8FO9 - chains A and F of the 6 polymer chains in the assembly; structure by electron microscopy, 3.48 A resolution.

# Chain A (and F)
Name: Leucine-rich repeat serine/threonine-protein kinase 2
From: Homo sapiens
Notes: EC 2.7.11.1, 3.6.5.-; chain F of this document is another copy of the same molecule, construct and numbering; everything in this record applies to it too
UniProtKB: Q5S007 (LRRK2_HUMAN); numbering as in UniProt (aligned over 1-2527)
Sequence (2527 residues; numbered 1 to 2527; the number before each row is that of its first residue):
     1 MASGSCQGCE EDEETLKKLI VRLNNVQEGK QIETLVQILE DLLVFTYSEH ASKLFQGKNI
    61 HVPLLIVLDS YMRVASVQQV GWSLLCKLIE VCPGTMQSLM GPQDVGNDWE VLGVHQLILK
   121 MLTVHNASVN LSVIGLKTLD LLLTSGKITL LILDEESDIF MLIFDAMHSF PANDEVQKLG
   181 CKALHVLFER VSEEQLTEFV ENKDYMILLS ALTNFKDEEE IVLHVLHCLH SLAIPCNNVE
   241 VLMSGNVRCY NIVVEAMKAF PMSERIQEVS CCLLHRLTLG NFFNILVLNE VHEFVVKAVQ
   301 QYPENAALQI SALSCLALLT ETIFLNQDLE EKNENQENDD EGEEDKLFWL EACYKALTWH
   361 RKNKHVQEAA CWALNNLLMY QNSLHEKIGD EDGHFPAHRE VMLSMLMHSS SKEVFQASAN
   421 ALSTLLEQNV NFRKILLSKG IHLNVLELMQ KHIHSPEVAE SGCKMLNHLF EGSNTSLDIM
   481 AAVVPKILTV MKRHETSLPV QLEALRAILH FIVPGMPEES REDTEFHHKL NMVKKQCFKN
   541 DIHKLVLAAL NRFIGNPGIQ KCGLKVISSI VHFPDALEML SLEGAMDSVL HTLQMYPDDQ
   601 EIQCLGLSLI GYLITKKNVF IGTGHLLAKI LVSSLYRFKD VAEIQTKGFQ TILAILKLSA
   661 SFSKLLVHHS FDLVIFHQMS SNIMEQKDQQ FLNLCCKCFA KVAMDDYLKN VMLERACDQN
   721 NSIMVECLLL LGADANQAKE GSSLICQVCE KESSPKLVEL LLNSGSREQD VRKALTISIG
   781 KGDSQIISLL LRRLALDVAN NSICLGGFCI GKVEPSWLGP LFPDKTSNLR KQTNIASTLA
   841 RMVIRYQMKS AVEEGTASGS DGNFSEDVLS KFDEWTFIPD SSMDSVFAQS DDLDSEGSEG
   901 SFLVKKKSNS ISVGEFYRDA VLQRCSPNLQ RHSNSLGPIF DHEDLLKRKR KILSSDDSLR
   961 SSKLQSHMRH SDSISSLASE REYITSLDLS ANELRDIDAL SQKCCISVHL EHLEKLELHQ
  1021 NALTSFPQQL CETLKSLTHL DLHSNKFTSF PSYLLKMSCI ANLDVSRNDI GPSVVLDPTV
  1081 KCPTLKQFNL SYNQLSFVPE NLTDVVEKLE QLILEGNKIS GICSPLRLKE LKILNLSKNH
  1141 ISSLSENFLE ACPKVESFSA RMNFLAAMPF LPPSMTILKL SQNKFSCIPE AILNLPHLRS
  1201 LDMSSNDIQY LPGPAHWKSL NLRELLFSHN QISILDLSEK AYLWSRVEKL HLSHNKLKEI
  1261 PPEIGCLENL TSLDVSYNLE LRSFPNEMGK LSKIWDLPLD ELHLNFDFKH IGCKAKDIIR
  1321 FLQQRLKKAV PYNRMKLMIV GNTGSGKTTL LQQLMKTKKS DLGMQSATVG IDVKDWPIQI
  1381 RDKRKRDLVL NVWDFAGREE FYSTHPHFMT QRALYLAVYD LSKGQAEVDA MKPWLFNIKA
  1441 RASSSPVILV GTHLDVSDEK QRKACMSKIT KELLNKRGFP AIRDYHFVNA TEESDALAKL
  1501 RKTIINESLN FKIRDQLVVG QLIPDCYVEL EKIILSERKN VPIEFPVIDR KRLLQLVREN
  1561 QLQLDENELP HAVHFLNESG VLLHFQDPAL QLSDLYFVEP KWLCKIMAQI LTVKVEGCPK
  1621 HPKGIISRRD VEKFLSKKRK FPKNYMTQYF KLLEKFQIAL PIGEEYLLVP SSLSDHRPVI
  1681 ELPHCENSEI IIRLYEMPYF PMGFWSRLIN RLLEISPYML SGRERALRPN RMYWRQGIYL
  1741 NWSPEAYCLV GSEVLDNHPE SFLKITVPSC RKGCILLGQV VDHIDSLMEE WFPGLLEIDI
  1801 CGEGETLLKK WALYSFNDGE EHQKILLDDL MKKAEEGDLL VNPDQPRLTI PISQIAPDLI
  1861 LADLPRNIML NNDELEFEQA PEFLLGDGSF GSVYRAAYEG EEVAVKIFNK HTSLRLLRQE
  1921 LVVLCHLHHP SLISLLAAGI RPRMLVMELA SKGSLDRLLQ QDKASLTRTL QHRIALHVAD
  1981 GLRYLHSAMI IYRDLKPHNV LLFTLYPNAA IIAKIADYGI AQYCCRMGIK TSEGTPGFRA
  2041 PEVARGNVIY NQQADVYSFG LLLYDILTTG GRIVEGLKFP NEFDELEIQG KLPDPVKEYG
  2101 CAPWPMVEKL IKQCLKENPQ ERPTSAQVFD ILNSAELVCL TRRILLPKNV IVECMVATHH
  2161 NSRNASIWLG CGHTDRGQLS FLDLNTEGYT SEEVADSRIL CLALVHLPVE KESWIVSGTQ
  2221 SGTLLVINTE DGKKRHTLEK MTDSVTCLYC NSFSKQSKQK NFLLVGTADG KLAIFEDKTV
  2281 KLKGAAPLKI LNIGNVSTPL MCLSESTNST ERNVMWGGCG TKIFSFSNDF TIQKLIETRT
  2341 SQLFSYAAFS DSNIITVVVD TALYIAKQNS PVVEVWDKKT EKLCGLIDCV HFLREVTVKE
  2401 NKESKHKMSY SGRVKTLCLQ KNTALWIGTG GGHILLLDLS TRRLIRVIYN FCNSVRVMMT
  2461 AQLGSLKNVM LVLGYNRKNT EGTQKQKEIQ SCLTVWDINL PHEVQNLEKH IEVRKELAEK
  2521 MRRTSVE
Not modelled in the structure: 1-1328, 1357-1363, 1653-1657, 2254-2258, 2400-2408 (chain F: 1-11, 102-112, 168-171, 326-343, 514-524, 855-980, 1458-1462, 1631-1641, 1660-1667, 1721-1725, 2028-2030, 2295-2298, 2397-2409, 2479-2486)
Differences from the reference sequence: conflict H50 (Arg in Q5S007), T1647 (Ser in Q5S007), T2397 (Met in Q5S007)
Residues lining bound ligands:
  - ATP (adenosine-5'-triphosphate): L1885, G1886, D1887, V1893, R1895, A1904, I1933, M1947, E1948, L1949, A1950, S1951, G1953, S1954, R1957, H1998, N1999, L2001, A2016, D2017
  - GDP (guanosine-5'-diphosphate): N1342, T1343, G1344, S1345, G1346, K1347, T1348, T1349, Q1365, S1366, A1367, T1368, F1395, A1396, G1397, R1398, H1453, A1490
Swiss-Prot annotation at these positions:
  - active site: D1994 (Proton acceptor)
  - binding site (GTP): G1341 to T1348, N2295 to T2298
  - binding site (ATP): L1885, D1887, G1888, G1891, V1893, A1904, K1906, M1947, E1948, A1950, S1954, R1957, H1998, L2001, A2016, D2017
  - modified residue (Phosphoserine): S910, S935, S955, S973, S1292, S1444
  - natural variant: M712 (M712V: In PARK8), R793 (R793M: In PARK8; uncertain significance), Q930 (Q930R: In PARK8; uncertain significance), R1067 (R1067Q: In PARK8), S1096 (S1096C: In PARK8; uncertain significance), I1122 (I1122V: In PARK8), S1228 (S1228T: In PARK8), K1359 (K1359I: Found in a renal cell carcinoma sample), I1371 (I1371V: In PARK8; uncertain significance), R1441 (R1441C: In PARK8; R1441G: In PARK8; R1441H: In PARK8), R1514 (R1514Q: In PARK8; uncertain significance), P1542 (P1542S: In PARK8; uncertain significance), 24 further natural variant entries in UniProt
  - mutagenesis: R399 (R399E: Reduces membrane localization and abolishes interaction with RAB29/RAB7L1. Impairs RAB29-stimulated kinase activity on RAB10, RAB29 and LRRK2), L403 (L403E: Reduces membrane localization and abolishes interaction with RAB29/RAB7L1. Impairs RAB29-stimulated kinase activity on RAB10, RAB29 and LRRK2), C727 (C727D: Decreased kinase activity. Loss of RAB29-mediated activation and autophosphorylation of S-910, S-935, S-955, S-973 and S-1292. Decreased membrane association ...), L728 (L728D: Decreased kinase activity. Loss of RAB29-mediated activation and autophosphorylation of S-910, S-935, S-955, S-973 and S-1292. Decreased membrane association ...), L729 (L729D: Decreased kinase activity. Loss of RAB29-mediated activation and autophosphorylation of S-910, S-935, S-955, S-973 and S-1292. Decreased membrane association ...), L760 (L760D: Decreased kinase activity and loss of RAB29-mediated activation), L761 (L761D: Decreased kinase activity and loss of RAB29-mediated activation), L762 (L762D: Decreased kinase activity and loss of RAB29-mediated activation), L789 (L789D: No effect on kinase activity and RAB29-mediated activation), L790 (L790D: No effect on kinase activity and RAB29-mediated activation), L791 (L791D: No effect on kinase activity and RAB29-mediated activation), T1343 (T1343G: Decreased kinase activity; when associated with Q-1398), 21 further mutagenesis entries in UniProt
Reported in the primary citation:
  - contacts within the chain: K1906-E1920 (salt bridge), L1924-Y2018, L1924-L1935, Y1992-Y2018
  - conformationally variable residues (helix shift, side-chain flip): A1426 to L1449, Y1699, Y2018, I2020
  - binding site for ATP: D2017
  - mutagenesis - P1588A, N1710A, W1791A: decreased catalytic activity on Rab29
  - mutagenesis - W1791A: abolished catalytic activity on in the absence of Rab29
  - disease-associated variants - N1437H, R1441C, R1441G, R1441H, Y1699C, S1761R, G2019S, I2020T: increased catalytic activity (citing earlier work)
  - post-translational modification sites: S1292 (citing earlier work)

# Interface between chain A and chain F
Contacting residue pairs (63):
  G1617(A) with V1754(F)
  C1618(A) with V1754(F)
  K1620(A) with E1753(F); V1754(F); L1755(F)
  P1622(A) with R1677(F); V1679(F), hydrophobic
  K1623(A) with H1676(F), hydrogen bond; V1679(F)
  I1625(A) with V1679(F), hydrophobic
  I1662(A) with E1681(F)
  H1676(A) with K1623(F); H1676(F), hydrogen bond
  R1677(A) with P1619(F), hydrogen bond (side chain-backbone); K1620(F), hydrogen bond (side chain-backbone); P1622(F); S1674(F)
  P1678(A) with P1622(F); P1678(F), hydrophobic; M1732(F), hydrophobic
  V1679(A) with L1673(F), hydrophobic; R1731(F); M1732(F); Y1733(F), hydrogen bond (backbone-backbone)
  I1680(A) with R1731(F); M1732(F), hydrophobic
  E1681(A) with N1730(F); R1731(F), salt bridge; Y1733(F), hydrogen bond
  P1683(A) with R1728(F)
  R1728(A) with E1681(F), hydrogen bond (side chain-backbone); L1682(F); P1683(F); P1744(F)
  N1730(A) with P1683(F); Y1739(F), hydrogen bond; N1741(F); S1743(F); P1744(F)
  R1731(A) with V1679(F); I1680(F); E1681(F)
  M1732(A) with V1679(F); N1730(F); M1732(F), hydrophobic; Y1739(F), hydrophobic; N1741(F)
  Y1733(A) with P1678(F); V1679(F), hydrophobic
  Y1739(A) with N1730(F)
  N1741(A) with N1741(F); W1742(F), hydrogen bond (side chain-backbone); S1743(F); P1744(F)
  W1742(A) with S1743(F); P1744(F)
  S1743(A) with W1742(F); S1743(F)
  P1744(A) with L1727(F), hydrophobic; R1728(F); W1742(F)
  V1754(A) with P1619(F); K1620(F)
Also at the interface, not in a pair above, chain A (31 interface residues in all): P1619, L1673, S1674, L1682, E1753, D1756
Also at the interface, not in a pair above, chain F (30 interface residues in all): I1625, P1729

# Summary
31 residues of chain A and 30 residues of chain F are in contact, with 9 hydrogen bonds and 1 salt bridge.
Polar contacts include E1681(A)-R1731(F), K1623(A)-H1676(F) and H1676(A)-H1676(F). From the paper: a binding
site for ATP at D2017(A); N1437H, R1441C and R1441G of chain A, among others, increase catalytic activity; 11
substitutions were tested in all.
Chain A and chain F are both Leucine-rich repeat serine/threonine-protein kinase 2 (Homo sapiens); the
structure, Cryo-EM structure of Rab29-LRRK2 complex in the LRRK2 tetramer state, was determined by electron
microscopy together with 8FO2, 8FO8 and 8SMC from the same study.
